6QAT - chain A; structure by X-ray diffraction, 2.77 A resolution.

[Chain A]
Molecule: Serine/threonine-protein kinase ULK2
Organism: Homo sapiens
Notes: EC 2.7.11.1
Reference sequence: Q8IYT8 (ULK2_HUMAN); residues 1-276 here = UniProt positions 1-276
Amino-acid sequence (280 residues; each row starts with the number of its first residue; numbers below 1 keep their minus sign (Gly-3 is residue -3)):
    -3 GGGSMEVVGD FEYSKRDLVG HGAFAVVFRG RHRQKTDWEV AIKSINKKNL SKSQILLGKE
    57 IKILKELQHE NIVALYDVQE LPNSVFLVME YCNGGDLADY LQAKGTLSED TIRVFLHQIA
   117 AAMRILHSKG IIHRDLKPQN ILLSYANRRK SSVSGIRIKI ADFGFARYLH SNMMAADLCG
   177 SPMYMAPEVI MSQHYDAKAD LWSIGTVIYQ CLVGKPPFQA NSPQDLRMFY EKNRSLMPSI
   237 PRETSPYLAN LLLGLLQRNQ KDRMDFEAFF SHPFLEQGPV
Unresolved in the structure: -3 to 0, 144-148, 168-177, 275-276
Construct notes: expression tag (-3 to 0); conflict Asp173 (Thr in Q8IYT8)
Curated features (UniProtKB/Swiss-Prot):
  - active site: Asp131 (Proton acceptor)
  - binding site (ATP): Val15 to Val23, Lys39
  - mutagenesis: Lys39 (K39R: Decreased kinase activity and decreased autophosphorylation)
Residues lining bound ligands: hesperadin (FE7; N-{(3Z)-2-oxo-3-[phenyl({4-[(piperidin-1-yl)methyl]phenyl}amino)methylidene]-2,3-dihydro-1H-indol-5-yl}ethanesulfonamide): Val15, Gly16, His17, Gly18, Val23, Ala37, Lys39, Val69, Met85, Glu86, Tyr87, Cys88, Asn89, Gly90, Gly91, Asp92, Gln135, Asn136, Leu138, Ala157, Asp158
Reported in the primary citation:
  - binding site for hesperadin: Met85
  - conformationally variable residues (side-chain flip): Phe20

[Overview]
Bound to chain A: hesperadin. Curated annotation (UniProt) lists active-site residue Asp131, 10 ATP-binding
residues and one mutagenesis site. The paper reports a binding site for hesperadin at Met85; conformational
variability at Phe20.
Chain A is Serine/threonine-protein kinase ULK2 (Homo sapiens); the structure, Crystal structure of ULK2 in
complexed with hesperadin, was determined by X-ray diffraction (same publication as 6QAS, 6QAU and 6QAV).
